7LVV - chains A and F of the 8 polymer chains in the assembly; structure by electron microscopy, 3.25 A resolution.

Chain A:
Molecule: Site-specific DNA-methyltransferase (adenine-specific)
Organism: Deinococcus wulumuqiensis
Notes: EC 2.1.1.72
UniProtKB: A0A345IJ72 (A0A345IJ72_9DEIO); residue numbers follow UniProt; this construct covers 1-1029
Amino-acid sequence (1029 residues; row label = number of the first residue in the row):
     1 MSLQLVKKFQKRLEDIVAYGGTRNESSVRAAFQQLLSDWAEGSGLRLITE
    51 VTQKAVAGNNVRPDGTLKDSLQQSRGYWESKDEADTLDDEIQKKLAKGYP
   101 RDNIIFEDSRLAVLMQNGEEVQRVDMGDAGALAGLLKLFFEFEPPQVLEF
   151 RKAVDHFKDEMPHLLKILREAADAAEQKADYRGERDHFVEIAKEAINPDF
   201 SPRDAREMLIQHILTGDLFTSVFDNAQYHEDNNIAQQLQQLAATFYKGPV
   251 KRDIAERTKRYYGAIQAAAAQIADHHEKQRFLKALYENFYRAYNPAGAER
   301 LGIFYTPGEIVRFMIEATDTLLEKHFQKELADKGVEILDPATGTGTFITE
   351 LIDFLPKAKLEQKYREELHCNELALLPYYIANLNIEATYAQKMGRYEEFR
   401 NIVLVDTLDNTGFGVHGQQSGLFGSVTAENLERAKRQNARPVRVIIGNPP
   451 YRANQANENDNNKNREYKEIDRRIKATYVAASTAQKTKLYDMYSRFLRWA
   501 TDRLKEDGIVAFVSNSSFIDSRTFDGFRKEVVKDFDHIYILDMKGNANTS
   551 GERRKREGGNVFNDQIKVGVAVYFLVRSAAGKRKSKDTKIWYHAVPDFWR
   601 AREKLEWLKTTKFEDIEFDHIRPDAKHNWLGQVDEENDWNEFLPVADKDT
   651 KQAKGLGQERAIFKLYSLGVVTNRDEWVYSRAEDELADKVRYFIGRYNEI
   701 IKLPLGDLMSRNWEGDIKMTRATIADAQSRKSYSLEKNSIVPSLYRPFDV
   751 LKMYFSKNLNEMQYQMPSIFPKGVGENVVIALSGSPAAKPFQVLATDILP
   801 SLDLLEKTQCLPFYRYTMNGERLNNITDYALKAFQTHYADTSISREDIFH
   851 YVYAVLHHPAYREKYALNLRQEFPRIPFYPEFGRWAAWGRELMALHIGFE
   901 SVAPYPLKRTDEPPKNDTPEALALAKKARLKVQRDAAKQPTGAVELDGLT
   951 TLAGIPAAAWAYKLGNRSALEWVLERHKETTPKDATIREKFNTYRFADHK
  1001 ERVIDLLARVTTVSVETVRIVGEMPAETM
Not modelled in the structure: 1, 412-421, 580-586
Bound ions: Ca2+: Asp64, Glu79, Ser80 (shared with 1 residue of chain G)
Small-molecule neighbours: S-adenosylmethionine (SAM): Tyr286, Leu301, Gly302, Ile303, Phe304, Tyr305, Thr306, Ala341, Thr342, Gly343, Thr344, Thr346, Phe347, Asn371, Glu372, Leu373, Ala374, Pro377, Val405, Asp406, Thr407, Leu408, Asn448, Pro450, Tyr467, Met492, Phe496
What the authors report for this chain:
  - binding site for the 29-nt DNA strand: Phe304, Tyr451
  - self-association interface (contacts with another copy of this molecule); pairs are residue here / residue on that copy: Tyr396-Arg252, Asp224
  - Ca2+ coordination: Asp64, Glu79

Chain F:
Molecule: 29-nt DNA strand
Sequence (29 nucleotides; numbered 1 to 29; the number before each row is that of its first residue):
     1 GGGTGGGTGGTTCTGGGTCCATGGGCTGC
Not modelled in the structure: 1, 29
Bound ions: Ca2+: DG9 (shared with 4 residues of chain C)

Chain A / chain F interface:
Pairs across the interface (47; chain A residue first):
  Asn454(A) with DA21(F), phosphate contact; DT22(F), phosphate contact
  Gln455(A) with DT22(F), hydrogen bond to the phosphate
  Ala456(A) with DA21(F), sugar contact
  Asn457(A) with DA21(F), phosphate contact
  Glu458(A) with DA21(F), hydrogen bond to the phosphate; DT22(F), phosphate contact
  Lys463(A) with DT22(F), sugar contact; DG23(F), salt bridge to the phosphate
  Gln485(A) with DG23(F), hydrogen bond to the base; DG24(F), hydrogen bond to the base; DG25(F), hydrogen bond to the sugar
  Lys486(A) with DT22(F), base contact
  Thr487(A) with DG23(F), hydrogen bond to the phosphate; DG24(F), sugar contact
  Tyr490(A) with DG23(F), phosphate contact; DG24(F), hydrogen bond to the phosphate
  Ala547(A) with DG17(F), base contact
  Asn548(A) with DT18(F), base contact
  Thr549(A) with DG17(F), base contact
  Ser550(A) with DG17(F), sugar contact; DT18(F), hydrogen bond to the phosphate
  Gly551(A) with DG17(F), hydrogen bond to the phosphate
  Arg554(A) with DG16(F), hydrogen bond to the base; DG17(F), hydrogen bond to the base
  Asp564(A) with DG16(F), base contact
  Lys567(A) with DG17(F), base contact
  Arg600(A) with DT14(F), salt bridge to the phosphate
  Lys651(A) with DC26(F), hydrogen bond to the phosphate; DT27(F), salt bridge to the phosphate
  Val671(A) with DC20(F), base contact
  Asn673(A) with DC20(F), phosphate contact; DA21(F), phosphate contact
  Arg674(A) with DC20(F), phosphate contact
  Asp675(A) with DC19(F), sugar contact; DC20(F), phosphate contact
  Lys718(A) with DA21(F), phosphate contact
  Thr720(A) with DA21(F), phosphate contact
  Arg721(A) with DT22(F), base contact; DG23(F), base contact
  Tyr745(A) with DC19(F), sugar contact
  Arg746(A) with DC19(F), salt bridge to the phosphate
  Glu761(A) with DT22(F), base contact
  Asp803(A) with DC19(F), phosphate contact
  Lys938(A) with DG16(F), salt bridge to the phosphate
  Arg967(A) with DT18(F), salt bridge to the phosphate
  Lys983(A) with DC19(F), salt bridge to the phosphate
Interface residues without a listed pair, chain A (39 interface residues in all): Ala453, Val479, Thr483, Lys488, Leu802

In short:
39 residues of chain A face 13 of chain F across their interface; the contacts include 12 hydrogen bonds and 7
salt bridges. Polar contacts include Gln485(A)-DG23(F), Gln485(A)-DG24(F) and Arg554(A)-DG16(F). Chain A binds
S-adenosylmethionine. From the paper: a binding site for the 29-nt DNA strand at Phe304(A) and Tyr451(A); Ca2+
coordination by Asp64(A) and Glu79(A).
Chain A is Site-specific DNA-methyltransferase (adenine-specific) (Deinococcus wulumuqiensis) and chain F is a
29-nt DNA strand; the structure, cryoEM structure DrdV-DNA complex, was determined by electron microscopy
(same publication as 7LO5).
